1N34 - chains A and D of the 22 polymer chains in the assembly; structure by X-ray diffraction, 3.80 A resolution.

# Chain A
Molecule: 16S ribosomal RNA
Organism: Thermus thermophilus
Sequence (1522 nucleotides; each row starts with the number of its first residue; note: 42 numbers in that range are skipped by the numbering (no residue carries them; nothing is unmodelled there); a row labelled like 190A-190L holds insertion residues (190A, then the next letters in order); numbering starts at 0):
     0 UUUGUUGGAG AGUUUGAUCC UGGCUCAGGG UGAACGCUGG CGGCGUGCCU AAGACAUGCA
    60 AGUCGUGCGG G
    73 CCGCGGGGUU UU
    88 ACUCCG
    95 UGGUC
   101 AGCGGCGGAC GGGUGAGUAA CGCGUGGGU
  129A G
   130 ACCUACCCGG AAGAGGGGGA CAACCCGGGG AAACUCGGGC UAAUCCCCCA UGUGGACCCG
   190 C
190A-190L CCCUUGGGGUGU
   191 GUCCAAAGGG CUUU
   216 GCCCGCUUCC GGAUGGGCCC GCGUCCCAUC AGCUAGUUGG UGGGGUAAUG GCCCACCAAG
   276 GCGACGACGG GUAGCCGGUC UGAGAGGAUG GCCGGCCACA GGGGCACUGA GACACGGGCC
   336 CCACUCCUAC GGGAGGCAGC AGUUAGGAAU CUUCCGCAAU GGGCGCAAGC CUGACGGAGC
   396 GACGCCGCUU GGAGGAAGAA GCCCUUCGGG GUGUAAACUC CUGAA
   442 CCCGGGACGA AACCCCCGAC GA
   474 GGGGACUGAC GGUACCGGG
   494 GUAAUAGCGC CGGCCAACUC CGUGCCAGCA GCCGCGGUAA UACGGAGGGC GCGAGCGUUA
   554 CCCGGAUUCA CUGGGCGUAA AGGGCGUGUA GGCGGCCUGG GGCGUCCCAU GUGAAAGACC
   614 ACGGCUCAAC CGUGGGGGAG CGUGGGAUAC GCUCAGGCUA GACGGUGGGA GAGGGUGGUG
   674 GAAUUCCCGG AGUAGCGGUG AAAUGCGCAG AUACCGGGAG GAACGCCGAU GGCGAAGGCA
   734 GCCACCUGGU CCACCCGUGA CGCUGAGGCG CGAAAGCGUG GGGAGCAAAC CGGAUUAGAU
   794 ACCCGGGUAG UCCACGCCCU AAACGAUGCG CGCUAGGUCU CUGGGUCU
   848 CCUGGGGGCC GAAGCUAACG CGUUAAGCGC GCCGCCUGGG GAGUACGGCC GCAAGGCUGA
   908 AACUCAAAGG AAUUGACGGG GGCCCGCACA AGCGGUGGAG CAUGUGGUUU AAUUCGAAGC
   968 AACGCGAAGA ACCUUACCAG GCCUUGACAU GCUAGG
 1003A G
  1004 AACCCGGGUG AAAGCCUGGG GUGCCCC
1030A-1030D GCGA
  1031 GGGGAGCCCU AGCACAGGUG CUGCAUGGCC GUCGUCAGCU CGUGCCGUGA GGUGUUGGGU
  1091 UAAGUCCCGC AACGAGCGCA ACCCCCGCCG UUAGUUGCCA GCGGUUCGGC CGGGCACUCU
  1151 AACGGGACUG CCCGCGAAA
  1171 GCGGGAGGAA GGAGGGGACG ACGUCUGGUC AGCAUGGCCC UUACGGCCUG GGCGACACAC
  1231 GUGCUACAAU GCCCACUACA AAGCGAUGCC ACCCGGCAAC GGGGAGCUAA UCGCAAAAAG
  1291 GUGGGCCCAG UUCGGAUUGG GGUCUGCAAC CCGACCCCAU GAAGCCGGAA UCGCUAGUAA
  1351 UCGCGGAUCA G
 1361A C
  1362 CAUGCCGCGG UGAAUACGUU CCCGGGCCUU GUACACACCG CCCGUCACGC CAUGGGAGCG
  1422 GGCUCUACCC GAAGUCGCCG GG
  1446 AGCCUACGGG
  1459 CAGGCGCCGA GGGUAGGGCC CGUGACUGGG GCGAAGUCGU AACAAGGUAG CUGUACCGGA
  1519 AGGUGCGGCU GGAUCACCUC CUUUCU
Unresolved in the structure: 0-4, 1535-1538
From the paper describing this entry:
  - conformationally variable residues (order/disorder transition): G530, C1054, A1492, A1493

# Chain D
Molecule: 30S ribosomal protein S4
Organism: Thermus thermophilus
UniProt: P80373 (RS4_THET8); residues 2-209 here correspond to UniProt positions 1-208 (UniProt number = residue number - 1)
Chain sequence (208 residues; numbered 2 to 209; the number before each row is that of its first residue):
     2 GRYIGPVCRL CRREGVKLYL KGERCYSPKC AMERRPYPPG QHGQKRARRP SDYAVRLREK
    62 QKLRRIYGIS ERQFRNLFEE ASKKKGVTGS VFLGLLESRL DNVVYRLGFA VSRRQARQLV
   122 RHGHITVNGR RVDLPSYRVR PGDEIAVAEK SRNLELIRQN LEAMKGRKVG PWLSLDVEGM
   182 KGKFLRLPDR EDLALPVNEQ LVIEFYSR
Metal / ion sites: Zn2+: Cys-9, Cys-12, Cys-26, Cys-31

# How chain A and chain D interact
Residue-residue contacts - 119 pairs, chain A then chain D:
  A8(A) with Glu-205(D), hydrogen bond to the base; Ser-208(D), hydrogen bond to the base; Arg-209(D), hydrogen bond to the base
  A26(A) with Arg-209(D), base contact
  C400(A) with Arg-73(D), salt bridge to the phosphate
  C401(A) with Arg-73(D), salt bridge to the phosphate; Asn-77(D), hydrogen bond to the phosphate
  G402(A) with Gln-74(D), phosphate contact; Leu-135(D), sugar contact; Ser-137(D), phosphate contact
  C403(A) with Gln-74(D), phosphate contact; Arg-122(D), hydrogen bond to the sugar; Pro-136(D), phosphate contact; Ser-137(D), hydrogen bond to the phosphate
  U404(A) with Gly-2(D), hydrogen bond to the base; Arg-118(D), salt bridge to the phosphate; Arg-122(D), phosphate contact
  U405(A) with Gly-2(D), base contact; Ile-5(D), base contact; Arg-118(D), salt bridge to the phosphate
  G406(A) with Ile-5(D), sugar contact; Gln-119(D), hydrogen bond to the base
  G407(A) with Arg-115(D), salt bridge to the phosphate; Gln-116(D), hydrogen bond to the phosphate; Gln-119(D), sugar contact
  A408(A) with Gly-23(D), phosphate contact; Glu-24(D), phosphate contact; Ser-113(D), hydrogen bond to the phosphate; Gln-116(D), sugar contact
  G409(A) with Lys-22(D), phosphate contact; Gly-23(D), phosphate contact; Glu-24(D), hydrogen bond to the phosphate; Arg-25(D), sugar contact
  G410(A) with Arg-25(D), salt bridge to the phosphate
  A411(A) with Arg-25(D), salt bridge to the phosphate; Lys-30(D), salt bridge to the phosphate
  A412(A) with Lys-30(D), salt bridge to the phosphate; Arg-35(D), hydrogen bond to the sugar
  G413(A) with Lys-30(D), base contact; Arg-35(D), base contact; Arg-36(D), base contact
  G425(A) with Tyr-38(D), phosphate contact; Gln-42(D), base contact; Gln-45(D), hydrogen bond to the phosphate
  G426(A) with Tyr-38(D), hydrogen bond to the phosphate; Gly-41(D), hydrogen bond to the sugar; Gln-42(D), sugar contact; Gln-45(D), phosphate contact
  U427(A) with Arg-10(D), phosphate contact; Arg-13(D), salt bridge to the phosphate; Arg-36(D), salt bridge to the phosphate; Pro-40(D), phosphate contact; Gly-41(D), phosphate contact
  G428(A) with Pro-7(D), phosphate contact; Arg-10(D), salt bridge to the phosphate; Arg-36(D), hydrogen bond to the phosphate
  U429(A) with Cys-9(D), phosphate contact; Arg-10(D), phosphate contact; Arg-25(D), sugar contact; Arg-36(D), salt bridge to the phosphate
  A430(A) with Pro-7(D), phosphate contact; Val-8(D), hydrogen bond to the phosphate; Cys-9(D), hydrogen bond to the phosphate
  C436(A) with Glu-156(D), sugar contact
  U437(A) with Gln-119(D), base contact; His-123(D), sugar contact; His-125(D), hydrogen bond to the sugar; Leu-155(D), sugar contact
  G438(A) with His-123(D), sugar contact; His-125(D), salt bridge to the phosphate
  A439(A) with His-123(D), salt bridge to the phosphate
  C489(A) with Arg-132(D), salt bridge to the phosphate
  G491(A) with Lys-151(D), phosphate contact
  A496(A) with Gln-119(D), base contact
  C508(A) with Tyr-54(D), sugar contact; Arg-209(D), salt bridge to the phosphate
  A509(A) with Ser-52(D), phosphate contact; Tyr-54(D), sugar contact; Ala-55(D), sugar contact; Leu-58(D), sugar contact
  C511(A) with His-43(D), hydrogen bond to the base
  U512(A) with Gln-42(D), base contact; His-43(D), sugar contact; Lys-46(D), hydrogen bond to the phosphate; Arg-49(D), salt bridge to the phosphate
  G540(A) with Gln-42(D), base contact
  G541(A) with Gly-41(D), phosphate contact; Gln-42(D), hydrogen bond to the sugar
  G542(A) with Arg-10(D), salt bridge to the phosphate; Arg-14(D), hydrogen bond to the phosphate; Pro-40(D), phosphate contact; Gly-41(D), hydrogen bond to the phosphate
  C543(A) with Arg-14(D), salt bridge to the phosphate; Pro-40(D), phosphate contact; Arg-59(D), phosphate contact
  G544(A) with Arg-59(D), salt bridge to the phosphate; Gln-62(D), phosphate contact; Arg-66(D), salt bridge to the phosphate
  C545(A) with Lys-61(D), phosphate contact; Gln-62(D), hydrogen bond to the phosphate; Arg-65(D), salt bridge to the phosphate; Glu-72(D), phosphate contact
  G546(A) with Tyr-4(D), base contact; Arg-65(D), salt bridge to the phosphate; Ser-71(D), phosphate contact; Glu-72(D), hydrogen bond to the phosphate; Arg-73(D), hydrogen bond to the phosphate
  A547(A) with Gly-2(D), hydrogen bond to the phosphate; Arg-3(D), salt bridge to the phosphate
  C613(A) with Lys-84(D), phosphate contact
  G616(A) with Arg-141(D), salt bridge to the phosphate
  U619(A) with Arg-131(D), sugar contact; Arg-132(D), base contact; Val-133(D), base contact; Asp-134(D), hydrogen bond to the base; Leu-135(D), base contact
  C620(A) with Leu-135(D), sugar contact; Ser-137(D), sugar contact; Tyr-138(D), sugar contact
Also at the interface, not in a pair above, chain A (51 interface residues in all): U5, G28, C418, C419, C488, G490
Also at the interface, not in a pair above, chain D (70 interface residues in all): Leu-21, Arg-76, Lys-86, Gly-87, Arg-100, Leu-157, Phe-206

# Summary
The interface between chain A and chain D involves 51 residues on one side and 70 on the other; the contacts
include 29 hydrogen bonds and 26 salt bridges. Among the polar pairs are A8(A)/Glu-205(D), A8(A)/Ser-208(D)
and A8(A)/Arg-209(D). Cys-9(D), Cys-12(D), Cys-26(D) and Cys-31(D) coordinate Zn2+. From the paper:
conformational variability at G530(A), C1054(A) and A1492(A) among others.
Here chain A is 16S ribosomal RNA and chain D is 30S ribosomal protein S4, both from Thermus thermophilus.
Entry 1N34 (Structure of the Thermus thermophilus 30S ribosomal subunit in the presence of codon and
crystallographically disordered ...) was determined by X-ray diffraction (same publication as 1N32, 1N33 and
1N36).
